Entry 6U82 (X-ray diffraction, 3.21 A resolution); this record covers chains A and B.

== Chain A ==
Protein: Double homeobox protein 4
Source organism: Homo sapiens
UniProt: Q9UBX2 (DUX4_HUMAN); residue numbers follow UniProt; this construct covers 17-150
Sequence (134 residues; numbered 17 to 150; the number before each row is that of its first residue):
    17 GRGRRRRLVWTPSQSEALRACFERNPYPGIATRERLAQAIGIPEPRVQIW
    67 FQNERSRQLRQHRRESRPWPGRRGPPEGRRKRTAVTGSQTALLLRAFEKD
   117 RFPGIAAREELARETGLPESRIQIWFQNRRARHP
Unresolved in the structure: 17-18
Swiss-Prot annotation at these positions:
  - DNA-binding region: Gly-19 to His-78 (Homeobox 1), Gly-94 (Homeobox 2)
  - mutagenesis: Arg-20 (R20A: Decreased DNA binding affinity), Arg-23 (R23A: Mildly decreased DNA binding affinity), Trp-26 (W26A: No effect on DNA binding affinity), Asn-69 (N69A: Mildly decreased DNA binding affinity), Arg-95 (R95A: Decreased DNA binding affinity; R95A: No effect on DNA binding affinity), Arg-96 (R96A: Decreased DNA binding affinity), Lys-97 (K97A: Decreased DNA binding affinity), Arg-98 (R98A: Decreased DNA binding affinity), Gln-143 (Q143E: Decreased DNA binding affinity), Asn-144 (N144A: Decreased DNA binding affinity; N144E: Decreased DNA binding affinity), Arg-145 (R145E: Altered sequence specificity, with increased affinity for the DNA sequence 5'-TAATCTAATTA-3'), Ala-147 (A147S: Altered sequence specificity, with increased affinity for the DNA sequence 5'-TAATCTAATTA-3'), 1 further mutagenesis entry in UniProt
What the authors report for this chain:
  - binding site for the 38-nt DNA strand (chain B): Arg-76, Arg-79, Arg-80

== Chain B ==
Molecule: 38-nt DNA strand
Sequence (38 nucleotides; numbered 1 to 38; the number before each row is that of its first residue):
     1 GCTAATCTAATCAACCGCAGGTTGATTAGCCCATTAGC

== Chain A / chain B interface ==
Pairs across the interface - 64 pairs, chain A then chain B:
  Arg-20(A) / DA5(B)  hydrogen bond to the base
  Arg-20(A) / DT6(B)  sugar contact
  Arg-20(A) / DT35(B)  hydrogen bond to the base
  Arg-21(A) / DA5(B)  phosphate contact
  Arg-21(A) / DT6(B)  salt bridge to the phosphate
  Arg-23(A) / DT3(B)  hydrogen bond to the base
  Arg-23(A) / DA4(B)  hydrogen bond to the sugar
  Arg-23(A) / DA5(B)  sugar contact
  Arg-23(A) / DA36(B)  base contact
  Arg-23(A) / DG37(B)  hydrogen bond to the base
  Arg-23(A) / DC38(B)  sugar contact
  Leu-24(A) / DA4(B)  hydrogen bond to the phosphate
  Leu-24(A) / DA5(B)  hydrogen bond to the phosphate
  Trp-26(A) / DA4(B)  hydrogen bond to the phosphate
  Tyr-43(A) / DT27(B)  phosphate contact
  Tyr-43(A) / DA28(B)  hydrogen bond to the phosphate
  Arg-49(A) / DT26(B)  salt bridge to the phosphate
  Arg-62(A) / DA5(B)  salt bridge to the phosphate
  Gln-64(A) / DT26(B)  phosphate contact
  Ile-65(A) / DA5(B)  phosphate contact
  Ile-65(A) / DT6(B)  base contact
  Trp-66(A) / DA4(B)  hydrogen bond to the phosphate
  Gln-68(A) / DA28(B)  hydrogen bond to the base
  Gln-68(A) / DG29(B)  base contact
  Asn-69(A) / DA5(B)  base contact
  Arg-71(A) / DT27(B)  salt bridge to the phosphate
  Arg-71(A) / DA28(B)  salt bridge to the phosphate
  Arg-73(A) / DA4(B)  salt bridge to the phosphate
  Leu-75(A) / DA28(B)  phosphate contact
  Leu-75(A) / DG29(B)  phosphate contact
  Arg-76(A) / DC32(B)  base contact
  Arg-76(A) / DA33(B)  salt bridge to the phosphate
  Arg-79(A) / DG29(B)  salt bridge to the phosphate
  Arg-79(A) / DC30(B)  base contact
  Arg-95(A) / DC12(B)  hydrogen bond to the base
  Arg-95(A) / DA13(B)  sugar contact
  Arg-95(A) / DT26(B)  sugar contact
  Arg-96(A) / DA25(B)  phosphate contact
  Arg-96(A) / DT26(B)  salt bridge to the phosphate
  Arg-98(A) / DC15(B)  sugar contact
  Arg-98(A) / DG24(B)  sugar contact
  Arg-98(A) / DA25(B)  sugar contact
  Thr-99(A) / DG24(B)  phosphate contact
  Thr-99(A) / DA25(B)  hydrogen bond to the phosphate
  Phe-118(A) / DC7(B)  phosphate contact
  Phe-118(A) / DT8(B)  phosphate contact
  Arg-124(A) / DT6(B)  salt bridge to the phosphate
  Arg-137(A) / DA25(B)  salt bridge to the phosphate
  Arg-137(A) / DT26(B)  salt bridge to the phosphate
  Gln-139(A) / DT6(B)  hydrogen bond to the phosphate
  Gln-139(A) / DC7(B)  phosphate contact
  Ile-140(A) / DA25(B)  phosphate contact
  Ile-140(A) / DT26(B)  base contact
  Trp-141(A) / DG24(B)  hydrogen bond to the phosphate
  Gln-143(A) / DC7(B)  phosphate contact
  Gln-143(A) / DT8(B)  base contact
  Asn-144(A) / DG24(B)  base contact
  Asn-144(A) / DA25(B)  hydrogen bond to the base
  Arg-146(A) / DC7(B)  salt bridge to the phosphate
  Arg-146(A) / DT8(B)  salt bridge to the phosphate
  Arg-148(A) / DT11(B)  base contact
  Arg-148(A) / DT23(B)  base contact
  Arg-148(A) / DG24(B)  hydrogen bond to the base
  Arg-148(A) / DA25(B)  base contact
Other interface residues (no listed pair), chain A (39 interface residues in all): Arg-22, Val-25, Ser-72, Arg-88, Lys-97, Val-101, Ala-147
Other interface residues (no listed pair), chain B (26 interface residues in all): DA9, DA14
Interface features reported in the paper:
  - interface residues, chain A: Arg-76(A), Arg-79(A), Arg-80(A)

== Summary ==
The interface between chain A and chain B involves 39 residues on one side and 26 on the other, with 17
hydrogen bonds and 14 salt bridges. Polar pairs include Arg-20(A)/DA5(B), Arg-20(A)/DT35(B) and
Arg-23(A)/DT3(B). From the paper: a binding site for the 38-nt DNA strand (chain B) at Arg-76(A), Arg-79(A)
and Arg-80(A); interface residues Arg-76(A), Arg-79(A) and Arg-80(A).
Chain A is Double homeobox protein 4 (Homo sapiens) and chain B is a 38-nt DNA strand; the structure, Crystal
Structure of the Double Homeodomain of DUX4 in Complex with a DNA aptamer containing bulge ..., was determined
by X-ray diffraction (same publication as 6U81).
